5ZUP - chains A and E of the 6 polymer chains in the assembly; structure by X-ray diffraction, 2.90 A resolution.

Chain A:
Molecule: Double-stranded RNA-specific adenosine deaminase
Organism: Homo sapiens
Notes: EC 3.5.4.37
UniProt: P55265 (DSRAD_HUMAN); numbering as in UniProt (aligned over 140-202)
Chain sequence (67 residues; each row starts with the number of its first residue; note: 140 numbers in that range are skipped by the numbering (no residue carries them; nothing is unmodelled there); numbers below 1 keep their minus sign (Gly-4 is residue -4)):
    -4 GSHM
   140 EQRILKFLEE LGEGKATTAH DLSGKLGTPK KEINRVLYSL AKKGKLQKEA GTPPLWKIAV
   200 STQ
Disordered / not traced: -4 to -3, 147-155, 200-202
Sequence notes: expression tag (-4 to -1)
Swiss-Prot annotation at these positions:
  - natural variant: Pro193 (P193A: In AGS6)

Chain E:
Molecule: 17-nt DNA strand
Sequence (17 nucleotides; row label = number of the first residue in the row):
     1 GTCGCGCGCA ATAAACC

How chain A and chain E interact:
Contacting residue pairs (13; chain A residue first):
  Lys169(A) with DT2(E), phosphate contact; DG4(E), salt bridge to the phosphate
  Lys170(A) with DG4(E), phosphate contact; DC5(E), salt bridge to the phosphate; DG6(E), salt bridge to the phosphate
  Asn173(A) with DC3(E), sugar contact; DG4(E), hydrogen bond to the phosphate
  Arg174(A) with DC5(E), salt bridge to the phosphate
  Tyr177(A) with DC3(E), hydrogen bond to the phosphate; DG4(E), base contact
  Pro192(A) with DT2(E), phosphate contact
  Pro193(A) with DT2(E), phosphate contact; DC3(E), phosphate contact
Other interface residues (no listed pair), chain A (9 interface residues in all): Lys187, Trp195

In short:
Chain A and chain E form an interface of 9 and 5 residues respectively, with 2 hydrogen bonds and 4 salt
bridges. Among the polar pairs are Asn173(A)-DG4(E), Tyr177(A)-DC3(E) and Lys169(A)-DG4(E).
Here chain A is Double-stranded RNA-specific adenosine deaminase (Homo sapiens) and chain E is a 17-nt DNA
strand. Entry 5ZUP (Crystal Structure of BZ junction in diverse sequence) was determined by X-ray diffraction
(same publication as 5ZU1 and 5ZUO).
